Entry 8DTM (electron microscopy, 3.50 A resolution); this record covers chains B and C of the 3 polymer chains in the assembly.

== Chain B ==
Name: Insulin receptor
Organism: Mus musculus
Notes: EC 2.7.10.1
UniProt: P15208 (INSR_MOUSE); residues 1-1345 here correspond to UniProt positions 28-1372 (UniProt number = residue number + 27)
Chain sequence (1345 residues; row label = number of the first residue in the row):
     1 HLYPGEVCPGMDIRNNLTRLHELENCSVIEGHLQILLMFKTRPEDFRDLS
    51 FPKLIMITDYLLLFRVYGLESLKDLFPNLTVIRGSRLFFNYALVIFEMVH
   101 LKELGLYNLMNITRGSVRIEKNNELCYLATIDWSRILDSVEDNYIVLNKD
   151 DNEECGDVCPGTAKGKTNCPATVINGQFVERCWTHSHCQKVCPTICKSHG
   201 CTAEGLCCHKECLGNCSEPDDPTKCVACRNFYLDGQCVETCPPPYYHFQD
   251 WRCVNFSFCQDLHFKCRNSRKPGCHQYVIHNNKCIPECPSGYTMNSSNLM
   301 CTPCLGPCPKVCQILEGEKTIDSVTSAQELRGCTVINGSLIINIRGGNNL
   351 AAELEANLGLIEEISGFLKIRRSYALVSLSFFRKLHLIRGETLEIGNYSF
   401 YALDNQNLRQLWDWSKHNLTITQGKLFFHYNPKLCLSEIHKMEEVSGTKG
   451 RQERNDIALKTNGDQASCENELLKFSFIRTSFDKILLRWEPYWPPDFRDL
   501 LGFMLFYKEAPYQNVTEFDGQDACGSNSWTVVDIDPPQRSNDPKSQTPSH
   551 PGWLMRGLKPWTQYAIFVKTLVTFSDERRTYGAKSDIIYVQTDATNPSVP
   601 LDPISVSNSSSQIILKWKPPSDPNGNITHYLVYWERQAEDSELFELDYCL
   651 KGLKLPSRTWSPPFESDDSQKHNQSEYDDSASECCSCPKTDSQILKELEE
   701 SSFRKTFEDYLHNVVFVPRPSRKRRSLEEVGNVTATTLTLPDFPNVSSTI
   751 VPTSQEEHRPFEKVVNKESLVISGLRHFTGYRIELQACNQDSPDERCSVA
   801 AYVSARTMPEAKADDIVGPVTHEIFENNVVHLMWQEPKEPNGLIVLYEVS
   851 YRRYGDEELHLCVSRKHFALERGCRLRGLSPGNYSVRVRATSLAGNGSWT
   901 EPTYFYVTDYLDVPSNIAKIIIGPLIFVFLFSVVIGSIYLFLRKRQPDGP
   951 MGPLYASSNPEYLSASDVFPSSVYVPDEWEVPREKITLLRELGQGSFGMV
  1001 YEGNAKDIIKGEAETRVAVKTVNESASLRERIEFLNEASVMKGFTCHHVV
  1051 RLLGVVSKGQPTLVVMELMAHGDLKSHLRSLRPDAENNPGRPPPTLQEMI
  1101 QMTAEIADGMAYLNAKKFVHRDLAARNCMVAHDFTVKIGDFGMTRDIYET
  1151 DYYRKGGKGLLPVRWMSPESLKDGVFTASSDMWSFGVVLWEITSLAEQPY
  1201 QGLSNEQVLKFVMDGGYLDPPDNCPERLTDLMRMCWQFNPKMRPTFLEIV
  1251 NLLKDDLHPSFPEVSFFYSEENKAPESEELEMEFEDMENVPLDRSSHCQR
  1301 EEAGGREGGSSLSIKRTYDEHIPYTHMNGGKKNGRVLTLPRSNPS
Unresolved in the structure: 1-464, 516-530, 540-548, 659-695, 713-757, 911-1345
Disulfides: Cys649-Cys862, Cys788-Cys797
Swiss-Prot annotation at these positions:
  - region: Glu708 to Phe716 (Insulin-binding), Asn959 to Tyr962 (Important for interaction with IRS1, SHC1 and STAT5B), Tyr1324 to Met1327 (PIK3R1 binding)
  - active site: Asp1122 (Proton donor/acceptor)
  - binding site (ATP): Ser996, Lys1020, Glu1067 to Asp1073, Arg1126, Asn1127, Asp1140
  - site: Phe39 (Insulin-binding)
  - modified residue: Ser373 (Phosphoserine), Tyr374 (Phosphotyrosine), Ser380 (Phosphoserine), Tyr962 (Phosphotyrosine), Cys1046 (S-nitrosocysteine), Tyr1148 (Phosphotyrosine), Tyr1152 (Phosphotyrosine), Tyr1153 (Phosphotyrosine), Tyr1318 (Phosphotyrosine), Tyr1324 (Phosphotyrosine)
  - glycosylation (N-linked (GlcNAc...) asparagine): Asn16, Asn25, Asn78, Asn111, Asn215, Asn255, Asn295, Asn337, Asn397, Asn418, Asn514, Asn608, Asn626, Asn673, Asn732, Asn745, Asn883, Asn896
  - cross-link: Lys1042 (Glycyl lysine isopeptide (Lys-Gly) (interchain with G-Cter in ubiquitin))
What the authors report for this chain:
  - specificity-determining residues: Arg479, Lys484, Arg488 (by similarity / conservation)
  - mutagenesis - R14A, F64A, F96A, R345A, D496K, F497A, E697A: decreased signaling in response to insulin
  - mutagenesis - F64A, R345A, F497A, E697A: unchanged signaling in response to S597
  - disease-associated variants - R14W, N15K: decreased signaling in response to insulin
  - mutagenesis - F96A: decreased signaling in response to S597

== Chain C ==
Name: Insulin mimetic peptide S597 component 2
Chain sequence (20 residues; numbered 1 to 20; the number before each row is that of its first residue):
     1 SLEEEWAQIECEVYGRGCPS
Unresolved in the structure: 19-20
Disulfides: Cys11-Cys18

== Chain B / chain C interface ==
Residue-residue contacts (25):
  Arg479(B) - Ser1(C)
  Arg479(B) - Leu2(C)
  Thr480(B) - Leu2(C)
  Ser481(B) - Leu2(C)
  Lys484(B) - Glu3(C)  salt bridge
  Leu486(B) - Leu2(C)  hydrophobic
  Leu486(B) - Glu5(C)
  Leu486(B) - Trp6(C)  hydrophobic
  Arg488(B) - Ile9(C)
  Ile534(B) - Tyr14(C)
  Asp535(B) - Tyr14(C)
  Asp535(B) - Arg16(C)  salt bridge
  Pro537(B) - Val13(C)  hydrophobic
  Pro537(B) - Tyr14(C)  hydrophobic
  Gln538(B) - Val13(C)  hydrogen bond (backbone-backbone)
  Gln538(B) - Tyr14(C)
  Gln538(B) - Gly15(C)  hydrogen bond (side chain-backbone)
  Ser549(B) - Glu12(C)
  Pro551(B) - Tyr14(C)
  Gly552(B) - Trp6(C)
  Gly552(B) - Tyr14(C)  hydrogen bond (backbone-side chain)
  Trp553(B) - Trp6(C)  hydrophobic
  Leu554(B) - Trp6(C)  hydrophobic
  Arg556(B) - Glu3(C)  salt bridge
  Arg556(B) - Trp6(C)
Also at the interface, not in a pair above, chain B (19 interface residues in all): Phe477, Pro536, His550
Interface features reported in the paper:
  - residue pairs: Arg479(B)-Glu5(C), Asp535(B)-Arg16(C) (salt bridge)
  - interface residues, chain B: Leu486(B), Pro537(B)
  - interface residues, chain C: Leu2(C), Trp6(C), Ile9(C), Tyr14(C)
  - hot spots on chain C (mutagenesis) - W6A: decreased signaling with Insulin receptor (chain B)

== Summary ==
The interface between chain B and chain C involves 19 residues on one side and 11 on the other, with 3
hydrogen bonds and 3 salt bridges. Polar contacts include Lys484(B)-Glu3(C), Asp535(B)-Arg16(C) and
Arg556(B)-Glu3(C). The authors report a contact between Arg479(B) and Glu5(C); a salt bridge between Asp535(B)
and Arg16(C). From the paper: R14A, F64A and F96A of chain B, among others, reduce signaling in response to
insulin; interface residues Leu486(B), Pro537(B) and Leu2(C) among others; 10 substitutions were tested in
all.
Here chain B is Insulin receptor (Mus musculus) and chain C is Insulin mimetic peptide S597 component 2. Entry
8DTM (Cryo-EM structure of insulin receptor (IR) bound with S597 component 2) was determined by electron
microscopy, deposited together with 8DTL.
